4U6X - chains A and B of the 3 polymer chains in the assembly; structure by X-ray diffraction, 1.68 A resolution.

# Chain A
Protein: HLA class I histocompatibility antigen, A-2 alpha chain
Organism: Homo sapiens
Reference sequence: P01892 (1A02_HUMAN); residues 1-276 here correspond to UniProt positions 25-300 (UniProt number = residue number + 24)
Sequence (276 residues; each row starts with the number of its first residue):
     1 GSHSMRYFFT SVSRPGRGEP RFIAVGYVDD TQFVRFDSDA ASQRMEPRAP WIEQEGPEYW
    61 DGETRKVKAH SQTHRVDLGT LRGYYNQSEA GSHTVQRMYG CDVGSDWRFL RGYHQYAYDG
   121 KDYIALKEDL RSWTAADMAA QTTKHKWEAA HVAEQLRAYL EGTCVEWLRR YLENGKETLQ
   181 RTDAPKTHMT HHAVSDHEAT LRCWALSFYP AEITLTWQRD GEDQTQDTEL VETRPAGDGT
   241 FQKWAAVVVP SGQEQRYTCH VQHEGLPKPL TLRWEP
Not modelled in the structure: 275-276
Disulfides: Cys101-Cys164, Cys203-Cys259
Reported in the primary citation:
  - conformationally variable residues (side-chain flip): Arg97, Tyr116

# Chain B
Protein: Beta-2-microglobulin
Organism: Homo sapiens
Reference sequence: P61769 (B2MG_HUMAN); residues 1-99 here correspond to UniProt positions 21-119 (UniProt number = residue number + 20)
Sequence (100 residues; each row starts with the number of its first residue; numbering starts at 0):
     0 MIQRTPKIQV YSRHPAENGK SNFLNCYVSG FHPSDIEVDL LKNGERIEKV EHSDLSFSKD
    60 WSFYLLYYTE FTPTEKDEYA CRVNHVTLSQ PKIVKWDRDM
Differences from the reference sequence: initiating methionine (0)
Disulfides: Cys25-Cys80
Ion coordination: Mg2+ near Tyr66 (its only coordinating residue here)
Curated features (UniProtKB/Swiss-Prot):
  - modified residue: Gln2 (Pyrrolidone carboxylic acid)
  - glycosylation: Ile1 (N-linked (Glc) (glycation) isoleucine), Lys19 (N-linked (Glc) (glycation) lysine), Lys41 (N-linked (Glc) (glycation) lysine), Lys48 (N-linked (Glc) (glycation) lysine), Lys58 (N-linked (Glc) (glycation) lysine), Lys91 (N-linked (Glc) (glycation) lysine), Lys94 (N-linked (Glc) (glycation) lysine)

# Interface between chain A and chain B
Contacting residue pairs - 57 pairs, chain A then chain B:
  Phe8(A) with Ser55(B); Phe56(B), hydrophobic
  Phe9(A) with Phe56(B)
  Thr10(A) with Leu54(B); Phe56(B); Phe62(B)
  Val12(A) with Ser33(B)
  Ile23(A) with Leu54(B), hydrophobic
  Val25(A) with Asp53(B); Leu54(B); Ser55(B)
  Tyr27(A) with Ser55(B); Tyr63(B)
  Gln32(A) with Asp53(B), hydrogen bond
  Arg35(A) with Asp53(B), salt bridge
  Arg48(A) with Asp53(B), salt bridge
  Gln96(A) with His31(B), hydrogen bond; Phe56(B); Trp60(B), hydrogen bond (side chain-backbone); Phe62(B)
  Arg97(A) with Phe56(B)
  Gln115(A) with Trp60(B)
  Tyr116(A) with Trp60(B)
  Ala117(A) with Trp60(B), hydrophobic
  Asp119(A) with Met0(B); Ile1(B), hydrogen bond (backbone-backbone); His31(B)
  Gly120(A) with Arg3(B), hydrogen bond (backbone-side chain); His31(B)
  Lys121(A) with Met0(B); Ile1(B)
  Asp122(A) with Trp60(B), hydrogen bond
  His192(A) with Asp98(B), salt bridge
  Arg202(A) with Asp98(B), hydrogen bond (side chain-backbone)
  Trp204(A) with Asp98(B); Met99(B)
  Leu206(A) with Pro14(B), hydrophobic
  Val231(A) with Gln8(B)
  Glu232(A) with Lys6(B), salt bridge; Gln8(B), hydrogen bond (backbone-side chain)
  Thr233(A) with Tyr26(B)
  Arg234(A) with Gln8(B), hydrogen bond; Tyr10(B); Met99(B), hydrogen bond (side chain-backbone)
  Pro235(A) with Tyr10(B), hydrogen bond (backbone-side chain); Asn24(B); Tyr26(B); Leu65(B), hydrophobic
  Ala236(A) with Arg12(B), hydrogen bond (backbone-side chain); Asn24(B), hydrogen bond (backbone-side chain)
  Gly237(A) with Arg12(B); Leu65(B)
  Asp238(A) with Arg12(B)
  Gln242(A) with Tyr10(B); Ser11(B), hydrogen bond (side chain-backbone); Arg12(B), hydrogen bond (side chain-backbone)
  Trp244(A) with Met99(B), hydrogen bond (side chain-backbone)
Interface residues without a listed pair, chain A (36 interface residues in all): Thr94, Met98, Glu229
Interface residues without a listed pair, chain B (27 interface residues in all): His13, Ser28, Pro32, Asp59

# Overview
The interface between chain A and chain B involves 36 residues on one side and 27 on the other, with 16
hydrogen bonds and 4 salt bridges. Polar pairs include Arg35(A)-Asp53(B), Arg48(A)-Asp53(B) and
His192(A)-Asp98(B). From the paper: conformational variability at Arg97(A) and Tyr116(A).
Here chain A is HLA class I histocompatibility antigen, A-2 alpha chain and chain B is Beta-2-microglobulin,
both from Homo sapiens. Entry 4U6X (Crystal Structure of HLA-A*0201 in complex with ALQDA, a 15 mer
self-peptide) was determined by X-ray diffraction (same publication as 4U6Y).
